PDB entry 6CSU | X-ray diffraction, 2.50 A resolution | chains B and A of the 4 polymer chains in the assembly

[Chain B]
Molecule: Centrosomal protein of 152 kDa
From: Homo sapiens
UniProt: O94986 (CE152_HUMAN), isoform O94986-2; residues 1205-1257 here correspond to UniProt positions 1261-1313 (UniProt number = residue number + 56)
Amino-acid sequence (54 residues; row label = number of the first residue in the row):
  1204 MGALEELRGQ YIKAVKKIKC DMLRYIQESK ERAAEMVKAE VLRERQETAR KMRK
Unresolved in the structure: 1204, 1256-1257
Construct notes: initiating methionine (1204)
What the authors report for this chain:
  - self-association interface (contacts with another copy of this molecule); pairs are residue here / residue on that copy: L1207-L1207, L1210-L1210, Y1214-Y1214, I1221-I1221, M1225-M1225, Y1228-Y1228
  - mutagenesis - L1207A/L1210A/Y1214A/I1221A/M1225A/Y1228A: decreased binding to Centrosomal protein of 63 kDa (chain A)

[Chain A]
Molecule: Centrosomal protein of 63 kDa
From: Homo sapiens
UniProt: Q96MT8 (CEP63_HUMAN); residues 502-541 here correspond to UniProt positions 664-703 (UniProt number = residue number + 162)
Amino-acid sequence (44 residues; numbered 498 to 541; the number before each row is that of its first residue):
   498 ACLNTRFLEE EELRSHHILE RLDAHIEELK RESEKTVRQF TALK
Unresolved in the structure: 531-541
Construct notes: expression tag (498-501)
What the authors report for this chain:
  - mutagenesis - F504A/E507A/E508A/R511A/I515A/L519A/D520A/I523A: abolished binding to Cep152 FL

[Interface between chain B and chain A]
Residue-residue contacts (18):
  A1217(B) - L526(A)  hydrophobic
  I1221(B) - L519(A)  hydrophobic
  M1225(B) - I515(A)  hydrophobic
  Y1228(B) - E508(A)
  Y1228(B) - R511(A)  hydrogen bond
  Y1228(B) - S512(A)
  Y1228(B) - I515(A)  hydrophobic
  E1231(B) - R511(A)  salt bridge
  S1232(B) - R511(A)  hydrogen bond
  R1235(B) - F504(A)  hydrogen bond (side chain-backbone)
  R1235(B) - E507(A)  salt bridge
  R1235(B) - E508(A)  salt bridge
  R1235(B) - R511(A)
  A1236(B) - F504(A)
  M1239(B) - N501(A)
  M1239(B) - R503(A)
  M1239(B) - F504(A)  hydrophobic
  A1242(B) - L500(A)
Other interface residues (no listed pair), chain B (14 interface residues in all): Y1214, D1224, E1243, R1246
Other interface residues (no listed pair), chain A (13 interface residues in all): H522, S530
Interface features reported in the paper:
  - interface residues, chain A: F504(A), E507(A), E508(A), R511(A), I515(A), L519(A)

[In short]
The interface between chain B and chain A involves 14 residues on one side and 13 on the other, with 3
hydrogen bonds and 3 salt bridges. Polar contacts include E1231(B)-R511(A), R1235(B)-E507(A) and
R1235(B)-E508(A). The paper reports that L1207A/L1210A/Y1214A/I1221A/M1225A/Y1228A of chain B reduce binding
to Centrosomal protein of 63 kDa (chain A); interface residues F504(A), E507(A) and E508(A) among others.
Chain B is Centrosomal protein of 152 kDa and chain A is Centrosomal protein of 63 kDa, both from Homo
sapiens; the structure, The structure of the Cep63-Cep152 heterotetrameric complex, was determined by X-ray
diffraction, deposited together with 6CSV.
